PDB entry 7N4S | X-ray diffraction, 2.05 A resolution | chain A

Chain A:
Name: Tyrosine-protein kinase BTK
From: Homo sapiens
Notes: EC 2.7.10.2; fragment: kinase domain
Reference sequence: Q06187 (BTK_HUMAN); residues 391-659 here = UniProt positions 391-659
Chain sequence (269 residues; numbered 391 to 659; the number before each row is that of its first residue):
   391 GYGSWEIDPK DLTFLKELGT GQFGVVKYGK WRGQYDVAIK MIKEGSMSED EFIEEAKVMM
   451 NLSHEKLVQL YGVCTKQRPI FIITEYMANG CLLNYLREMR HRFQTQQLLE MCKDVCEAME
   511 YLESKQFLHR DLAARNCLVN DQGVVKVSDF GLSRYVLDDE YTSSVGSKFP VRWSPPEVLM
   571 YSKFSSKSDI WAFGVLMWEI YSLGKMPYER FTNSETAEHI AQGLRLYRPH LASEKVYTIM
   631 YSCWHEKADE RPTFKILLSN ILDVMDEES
Disordered / not traced: 391-393, 549-556, 659
UniProt features mapped onto this chain:
  - motif: W581 to W588 (CAV1-binding)
  - active site: D521 (Proton acceptor)
  - binding site (ATP): L408 to V416, K430
  - binding site (clofedanol): T474 to M477, L542
  - binding site (dasatinib): T474 to M477
  - modified residue: Y551 (Phosphotyrosine), S604 (Phosphoserine), Y617 (Phosphotyrosine), S623 (Phosphoserine), S659 (Phosphoserine)
Ligand contacts: 0B0 ((3R,3'R)-3-anilino-1'-(7H-pyrrolo[2,3-d]pyrimidin-4-yl)[1,3'-bipiperidin]-2-one): L408, G409, F413, V416, A428, K430, I432, I472, T474, E475, Y476, M477, G480, C481, R525, L528, D539, L542

Overview:
Chain A binds compound 0B0. UniProt lists active-site residue D521, 10 ATP-binding residues, 5
clofedanol-binding residues and 4 dasatinib-binding residues.
Chain A is Tyrosine-protein kinase BTK (Homo sapiens); the structure, Bruton's tyrosine kinase in complex with
compound 65, was determined by X-ray diffraction, deposited together with 7N4Q and 7N4R.
